6FSG - chain A; structure by X-ray diffraction, 1.27 A resolution.

Chain A:
Name: Flavodoxin
Organism: Bacillus cereus (strain ATCC 14579 / DSM 31 / JCM 2152 / NBRC 15305 / NCIMB 9373 / NRRL B-3711)
UniProtKB: Q81G35 (Q81G35_BACCR); numbering as in UniProt (aligned over 2-148)
Chain sequence (147 residues; numbered 2 to 148; the number before each row is that of its first residue):
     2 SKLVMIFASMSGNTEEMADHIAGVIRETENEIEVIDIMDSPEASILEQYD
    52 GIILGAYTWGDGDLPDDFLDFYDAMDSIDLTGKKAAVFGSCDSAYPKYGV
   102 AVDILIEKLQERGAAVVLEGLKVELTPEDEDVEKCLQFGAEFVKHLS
Residues lining bound ligands:
  - FMN (flavin mononucleotide): Ala9, Ser10, Met11, Ser12, Gly13, Asn14, Thr15, Glu16, Tyr58, Thr59, Trp60, Gly61, Gly63, Ser91, Cys92, Asp93, Tyr96, Lys98, Tyr99, Gly100, Leu126
  - alpha-D-glucopyranose (GLC): Asp77, Ser78, Arg113
What the authors report for this chain:
  - binding site for flavin mononucleotide: Trp60 to Gly63, Tyr96
  - conformationally variable residues: Gly61
  - contacts within the chain: Gly61-Asp64

Summary:
Chain A binds flavin mononucleotide and alpha-D-glucopyranose. The paper reports a binding site for flavin
mononucleotide at Trp60 and Tyr96; conformational variability at Gly61.
Chain A is Flavodoxin (Bacillus cereus (strain ATCC 14579 / DSM 31 / JCM 2152 / NBRC 15305 / NCIMB 9373 / NRRL
B-3711)); the structure, Crystal structure of oxidised Flavodoxin 1 from Bacillus cereus (1.27 A resolution),
was determined by X-ray diffraction together with 6FSI and 6FT1 from the same study.
